Entry 9C8G (electron microscopy, 2.64 A resolution); this record covers chains B and D of the 4 polymer chains in the assembly.

== Chain B ==
Name: VP2
Source organism: Human enterovirus D68
UniProtKB: A0A286KB20 (A0A286KB20_HED68); residues 1-248 here correspond to UniProt positions 70-317 (UniProt number = residue number + 69)
Sequence (248 residues; row label = number of the first residue in the row):
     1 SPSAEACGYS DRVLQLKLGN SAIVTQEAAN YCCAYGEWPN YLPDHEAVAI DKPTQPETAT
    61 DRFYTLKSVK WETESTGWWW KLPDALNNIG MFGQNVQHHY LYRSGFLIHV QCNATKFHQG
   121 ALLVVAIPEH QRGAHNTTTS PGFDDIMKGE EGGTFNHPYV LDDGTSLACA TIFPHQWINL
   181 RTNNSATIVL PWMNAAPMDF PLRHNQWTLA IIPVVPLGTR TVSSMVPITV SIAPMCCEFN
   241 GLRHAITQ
Unresolved in the structure: 1-10, 247-248

== Chain D ==
Name: VP4
Source organism: Human enterovirus D68
UniProtKB: Q68T42 (POLG_HED68); residue numbers follow UniProt; this construct covers 1-69
Sequence (69 residues; each row starts with the number of its first residue):
     1 MGAQVTRQQT GTHENANIAT NGSHITYNQI NFYKDSYAAS ASKQDFSQDP SKFTEPVVEG
    61 LKAGAPVLK
Unresolved in the structure: 1-27, 59-69
Swiss-Prot annotation at these positions:
  - site: Lys69 (Cleavage)
  - lipidation: Gly2 (N-myristoyl glycine)

== How chain B and chain D interact ==
Contacting residue pairs (8; chain B residue first):
  Tyr31(B) - Pro56(D)
  Tyr31(B) - Val57(D)
  Tyr31(B) - Val58(D)
  Cys32(B) - Pro56(D)
  Cys33(B) - Pro56(D)  hydrogen bond (backbone-backbone)
  Tyr35(B) - Lys52(D)
  Tyr35(B) - Phe53(D)  hydrophobic
  Ile172(B) - Phe53(D)  hydrophobic
Other interface residues (no listed pair), chain B (7 interface residues in all): Asn30, Gly36

== In short ==
The interface between chain B and chain D involves 7 residues on one side and 5 on the other; the contacts
include 1 hydrogen bond. The hydrogen-bonded pair Cys33(B)-Pro56(D) is a backbone contact.
Here chain B is VP2 and chain D is VP4, both from Human enterovirus D68. Entry 9C8G (Cryo-EM Structure of
EV-D68 A2 Inactivated Virus Particle) was determined by electron microscopy together with 9C3J, 9C4A, 9C8F,
9C8H and 9C8I from the same study.
